Entry 6J1V (X-ray diffraction, 2.00 A resolution); this record covers chains A and B of the 3 polymer chains in the assembly.

Chain A:
Name: HLA-A*3003
Source organism: Homo sapiens
Sequence (274 residues; numbered 1 to 274; the number before each row is that of its first residue):
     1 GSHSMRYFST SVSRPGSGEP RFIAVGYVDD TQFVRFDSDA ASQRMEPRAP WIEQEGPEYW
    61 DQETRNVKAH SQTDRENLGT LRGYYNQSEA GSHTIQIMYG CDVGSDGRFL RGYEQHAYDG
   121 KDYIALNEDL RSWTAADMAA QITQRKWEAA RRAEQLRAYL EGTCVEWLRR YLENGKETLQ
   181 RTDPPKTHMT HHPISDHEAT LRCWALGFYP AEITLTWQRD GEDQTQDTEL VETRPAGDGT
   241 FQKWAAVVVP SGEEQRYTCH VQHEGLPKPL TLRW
Disulfides: C101-C164, C203-C259
What the authors report for this chain:
  - specificity-determining residues: N77

Chain B:
Name: Beta-2-microglobulin
Source organism: Homo sapiens
UniProt: P61769 (B2MG_HUMAN); residues 1-99 here correspond to UniProt positions 21-119 (UniProt number = residue number + 20)
Sequence (99 residues; row label = number of the first residue in the row):
     1 IQRTPKIQVY SRHPAENGKS NFLNCYVSGF HPSDIEVDLL KNGERIEKVE HSDLSFSKDW
    61 SFYLLYYTEF TPTEKDEYAC RVNHVTLSQP KIVKWDRDM
Disulfides: C25-C80
Curated features (UniProtKB/Swiss-Prot):
  - modified residue: Q2 (Pyrrolidone carboxylic acid)
  - glycosylation: I1 (N-linked (Glc) (glycation) isoleucine), K19 (N-linked (Glc) (glycation) lysine), K41 (N-linked (Glc) (glycation) lysine), K48 (N-linked (Glc) (glycation) lysine), K58 (N-linked (Glc) (glycation) lysine), K91 (N-linked (Glc) (glycation) lysine), K94 (N-linked (Glc) (glycation) lysine)

Interface between chain A and chain B:
Pairs across the interface - 52 pairs, chain A then chain B:
  F8(A) with S55(B); F56(B)
  S9(A) with F56(B)
  T10(A) with F56(B); F62(B)
  V12(A) with S33(B)
  V25(A) with D53(B); L54(B); S55(B)
  Y27(A) with S55(B); Y63(B), hydrogen bond
  Q32(A) with D53(B), hydrogen bond
  R35(A) with D53(B), salt bridge
  R48(A) with D53(B), salt bridge
  Q96(A) with H31(B), hydrogen bond; F56(B); W60(B), hydrogen bond (side chain-backbone); F62(B)
  I97(A) with F56(B)
  Q115(A) with W60(B)
  H116(A) with W60(B)
  A117(A) with W60(B), hydrophobic
  D119(A) with H31(B)
  G120(A) with R3(B), hydrogen bond (backbone-side chain); H31(B), hydrogen bond (backbone-side chain); W60(B)
  D122(A) with W60(B), hydrogen bond
  H192(A) with D98(B)
  R202(A) with D98(B), hydrogen bond (side chain-backbone); M99(B)
  W204(A) with D98(B); M99(B)
  V231(A) with Q8(B)
  E232(A) with Q8(B), hydrogen bond (backbone-side chain); Y26(B); S28(B), hydrogen bond
  R234(A) with Q8(B), hydrogen bond; Y10(B); M99(B), hydrogen bond (side chain-backbone)
  P235(A) with Y10(B), hydrogen bond (backbone-side chain); N24(B); Y26(B); L65(B), hydrophobic
  A236(A) with R12(B), hydrogen bond (backbone-side chain); N24(B), hydrogen bond (backbone-side chain)
  G237(A) with R12(B); L65(B)
  D238(A) with R12(B)
  Q242(A) with Y10(B); S11(B), hydrogen bond (side chain-backbone); R12(B), hydrogen bond (side chain-backbone)
  W244(A) with M99(B), hydrogen bond (side chain-backbone)
Other interface residues (no listed pair), chain A (35 interface residues in all): I23, T94, M98, K121, L206, T233
Other interface residues (no listed pair), chain B (25 interface residues in all): I1, K6, H13, P14, D59

Overview:
35 residues of chain A and 25 residues of chain B are in contact, with 18 hydrogen bonds and 2 salt bridges.
Polar contacts include R35(A)-D53(B), R48(A)-D53(B) and Y27(A)-Y63(B). The paper reports the specificity
determinant N77(A).
Chain A is HLA-A*3003 and chain B is Beta-2-microglobulin, both from Homo sapiens; the structure, The
structure of HLA-A*3003/RT313, was determined by X-ray diffraction (same publication as 6J1W, 6J29 and 6J2A).
